PDB entry 4QZW | X-ray diffraction, 3.00 A resolution | chains O and U of the 28 polymer chains in the assembly

# Chain O
Name: Proteasome subunit alpha type-2
Organism: Saccharomyces cerevisiae
Notes: EC 3.4.25.1; engineered mutation(s): C52F
Reference sequence: P23639 (PSA2_YEAST); residue numbers follow UniProt; this construct covers 1-250
Sequence (250 residues; row label = number of the first residue in the row):
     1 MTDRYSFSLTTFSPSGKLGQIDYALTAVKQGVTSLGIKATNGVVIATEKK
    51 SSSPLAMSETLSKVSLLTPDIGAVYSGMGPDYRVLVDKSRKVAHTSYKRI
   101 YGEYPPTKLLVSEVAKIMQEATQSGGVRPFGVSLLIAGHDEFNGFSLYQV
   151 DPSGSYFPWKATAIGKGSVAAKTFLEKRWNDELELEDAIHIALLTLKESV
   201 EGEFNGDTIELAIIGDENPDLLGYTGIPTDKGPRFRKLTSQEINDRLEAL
Curated features (UniProtKB/Swiss-Prot):
  - cross-link: Lys108 (Glycyl lysine isopeptide (Lys-Gly) (interchain with G-Cter in ubiquitin))

# Chain U
Name: Proteasome subunit alpha type-1
Organism: Saccharomyces cerevisiae
Notes: EC 3.4.25.1
Reference sequence: P21243 (PSA1_YEAST); residues -8 to 243 here correspond to UniProt positions 1-252 (UniProt number = residue number + 9)
Sequence (252 residues; numbered -8 to 243; the number before each row is that of its first residue; numbers below 1 keep their minus sign (Met-8 is residue -8)):
    -8 MSGAAAASAAGYDRHITIFSPEGRLYQVEYAFKATNQTNINSLAVRGKDC
    42 TVVISQKKVPDKLLDPTTVSYIFCISRTIGMVVNGPIPDARNAALRAKAE
    92 AAEFRYKYGYDMPCDVLAKRMANLSQIYTQRAYMRPLGVILTFVSVDEEL
   142 GPSIYKTDPAGYYVGYKATATGPKQQEITTNLENHFKKSKIDHINEESWE
   192 KVVEFAITHMIDALGTEFSKNDLEVGVATKDKFFTLSAENIEERLVAIAE
   242 QD
Unresolved in the structure: -8 to 1, 243

# Interface between chain O and chain U
Residue-residue contacts (65):
  Asp3(O) - Tyr124(U)
  Tyr5(O) - Ile7(U)
  Tyr5(O) - Ala123(U)  hydrophobic
  Tyr5(O) - Tyr124(U)  hydrophobic
  Leu9(O) - Ile9(U)  hydrophobic
  Leu9(O) - Ala123(U)  hydrophobic
  Gln20(O) - Ile9(U)
  Gln20(O) - Phe10(U)  hydrogen bond (side chain-backbone)
  Tyr23(O) - Phe10(U)  hydrophobic
  Tyr23(O) - Ser11(U)
  Tyr23(O) - Pro12(U)  hydrophobic
  Tyr23(O) - Gly14(U)
  Ala24(O) - Phe10(U)  hydrophobic
  Thr26(O) - Pro12(U)
  Thr26(O) - Glu13(U)
  Ala27(O) - Gly14(U)
  Ser52(O) - Tyr153(U)  hydrogen bond
  Ser53(O) - Thr170(U)
  Pro54(O) - Lys158(U)
  Pro54(O) - Glu174(U)
  Leu55(O) - Tyr157(U)
  Leu55(O) - Lys158(U)  hydrogen bond (backbone-backbone)
  Leu55(O) - Ala159(U)
  Leu55(O) - Thr170(U)
  Leu55(O) - Phe177(U)  hydrophobic
  Ala56(O) - Gly156(U)
  Ala56(O) - Tyr157(U)  hydrophobic
  Met57(O) - Arg37(U)
  Met57(O) - Val155(U)
  Met57(O) - Gly156(U)  hydrogen bond (backbone-backbone)
  Met57(O) - Tyr157(U)
  Met57(O) - Lys158(U)
  Thr60(O) - Tyr146(U)
  Thr60(O) - Val155(U)
  Thr60(O) - Gly156(U)  hydrogen bond (side chain-backbone)
  Leu61(O) - Tyr153(U)  hydrophobic
  Leu61(O) - Tyr154(U)
  Leu61(O) - Val155(U)  hydrophobic
  Met78(O) - Phe10(U)  hydrophobic
  Met78(O) - Leu16(U)  hydrophobic
  Pro80(O) - Gln117(U)
  Pro80(O) - Ala151(U)
  Pro80(O) - Gly152(U)
  Pro80(O) - Tyr153(U)
  Asp81(O) - Gln117(U)
  Arg83(O) - Ala113(U)  hydrogen bond (side chain-backbone)
  Arg83(O) - Asn114(U)
  Arg83(O) - Gly152(U)  hydrogen bond (side chain-backbone)
  Arg83(O) - Tyr154(U)
  Val84(O) - Asn114(U)
  Val84(O) - Gln117(U)
  Asp87(O) - Lys110(U)  salt bridge
  Asp87(O) - Asn114(U)
  Gly126(O) - Arg122(U)
  Gly126(O) - Ala123(U)  hydrogen bond (backbone-backbone)
  Val127(O) - Gln121(U)
  Val127(O) - Arg122(U)
  Arg128(O) - Thr8(U)
  Arg128(O) - Phe10(U)
  Arg128(O) - Leu16(U)
  Arg128(O) - Thr120(U)  hydrogen bond (side chain-backbone)
  Arg128(O) - Gln121(U)  hydrogen bond (backbone-backbone)
  Pro129(O) - Phe10(U)
  Phe130(O) - Gln121(U)
  Gly131(O) - Phe10(U)
Also at the interface, not in a pair above, chain O (30 interface residues in all): Thr2, Ala121
Also at the interface, not in a pair above, chain U (34 interface residues in all): Thr160, Leu173

# Summary
30 residues of chain O and 34 residues of chain U are in contact; the contacts include 10 hydrogen bonds and 1
salt bridge. Polar contacts include Asp87(O)-Lys110(U), Gln20(O)-Phe10(U) and Ser52(O)-Tyr153(U).
Chain O is Proteasome subunit alpha type-2 and chain U is Proteasome subunit alpha type-1, both from
Saccharomyces cerevisiae; the structure, yCP beta5-C52F mutant in complex with the epoxyketone inhibitor ONX
0914, was determined by X-ray diffraction together with 4QUX, 4QUY, 4QV0, 4QV1, 4QV3, 4QV4 and 42 further
entries from the same study.
